PDB entry 5ACF | X-ray diffraction, 1.80 A resolution | chain A

== Chain A ==
Protein: Lytic polysaccharide monooxygenase
Source organism: Lentinus similis
Chain sequence (235 residues; numbered 1 to 235; the number before each row is that of its first residue):
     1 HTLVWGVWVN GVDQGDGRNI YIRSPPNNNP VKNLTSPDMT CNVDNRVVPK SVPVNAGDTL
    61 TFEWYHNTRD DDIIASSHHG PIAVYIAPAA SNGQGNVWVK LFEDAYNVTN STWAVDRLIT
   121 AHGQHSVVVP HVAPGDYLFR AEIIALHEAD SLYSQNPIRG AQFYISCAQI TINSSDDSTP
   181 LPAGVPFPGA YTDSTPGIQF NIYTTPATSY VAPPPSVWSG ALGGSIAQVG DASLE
Modified / non-standard residues: His1 (4-methyl-histidine; HIC)
Disulfides: Cys41-Cys167
Glycans and other covalent adducts: N-acetylglucosamine (NAG) linked to Asn33
Bound ions: Cu ion: His1, His78, Tyr164 (together with chloride ion)
From the paper describing this entry:
  - Cu ion coordination: Tyr164
  - conformationally variable residues: Tyr164
  - binding site for beta-D-glucopyranose: His1, Asn28, His66, Asn67

== Overview ==
N-acetylglucosamine is covalently linked to Asn33. His1, His78 and Tyr164 form the Cu ion site. The paper
reports a binding site for beta-D-glucopyranose at His1, Asn28 and His66 among others; Cu ion coordination by
Tyr164.
Chain A is Lytic polysaccharide monooxygenase (Lentinus similis); the structure, X-ray Structure of LPMO, was
determined by X-ray diffraction, deposited together with 5ACG, 5ACH, 5ACI and 5ACJ.
